7RS5 - chains B and K of the 27 polymer chains in the assembly; structure by electron microscopy, 3.90 A resolution.

# Chain B
Molecule: Tubulin beta chain
From: Sus scrofa
UniProtKB: P02554 (TBB_PIG); the author numbering skips numbers that UniProt does not, so the offset changes along the chain: 1-44 = UniProt 1-44; 47-360 = UniProt 45-358; 369-455 = UniProt 359-445
Amino-acid sequence (445 residues; numbered 1 to 455; 10 numbers in that range are skipped by the numbering (no residue carries them; nothing is unmodelled there); the number before each row is that of its first residue):
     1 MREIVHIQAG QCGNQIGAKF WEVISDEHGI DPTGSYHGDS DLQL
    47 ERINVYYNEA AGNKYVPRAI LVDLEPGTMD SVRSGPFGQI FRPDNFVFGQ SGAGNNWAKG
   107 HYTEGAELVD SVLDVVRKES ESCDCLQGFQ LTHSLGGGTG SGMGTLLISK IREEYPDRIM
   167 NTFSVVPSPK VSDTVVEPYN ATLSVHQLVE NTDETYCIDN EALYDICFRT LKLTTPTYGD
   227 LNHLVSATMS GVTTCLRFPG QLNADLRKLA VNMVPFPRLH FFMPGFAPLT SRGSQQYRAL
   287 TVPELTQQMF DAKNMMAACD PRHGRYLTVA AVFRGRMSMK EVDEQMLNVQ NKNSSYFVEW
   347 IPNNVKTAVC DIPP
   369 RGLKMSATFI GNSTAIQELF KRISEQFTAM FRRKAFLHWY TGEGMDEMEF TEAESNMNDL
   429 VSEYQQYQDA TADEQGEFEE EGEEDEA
Unresolved in the structure: 1, 438-455
Swiss-Prot annotation at these positions:
  - motif: Met1 to Ile4 (MREI motif)
  - binding site (GTP): Gln11, Glu71, Ser140, Gly144, Thr145, Gly146, Asn206, Asn228
  - binding site (Mg(2+)): Glu71
  - modified residue: Ser40 (Phosphoserine), Lys60 (N6-acetyllysine), Ser174 (Phosphoserine), Thr287 (Phosphothreonine), Thr292 (Phosphothreonine), Arg320 (Omega-N-methylarginine), Glu448 (5-glutamyl polyglutamate)
  - cross-link (Glycyl lysine isopeptide (Lys-Gly)): Lys60 (interchain with G-Cter in ubiquitin), Lys326 (interchain with G-Cter in ubiquitin)
Small-molecule neighbours:
  - GDP (guanosine-5'-diphosphate): Gly10, Gln11, Cys12, Gln15, Ile16, Asp69, Asn101, Ser140, Gly143, Gly144, Thr145, Gly146, Val171, Asp179, Thr180, Glu183, Asn206, Tyr224, Asn228
  - GTP: Gln247, Leu248, Asn249, Lys254
  - taxol (TA1): Glu22, Val23, Asp26, Glu27, Leu217, Asp226, His229, Leu230, Ala233, Ser236, Phe272, Pro274, Leu275, Thr276, Ser277, Arg278, Gln281, Arg320, Pro360, Arg369, Gly370, Leu371

# Chain K
Molecule: yeast kinesin-8/ Kip3
From: Saccharomyces cerevisiae
Amino-acid sequence (355 residues; row label = number of the first residue in the row; note: 83 numbers in that range are skipped by the numbering (no residue carries them; nothing is unmodelled there)):
     1 MNVPETRQSS IVVAIRVRPF TSMEKTRLV
    86 IRKIVDCVDD RMLIFDPADR N
   134 SNATNKFSSQ RRRHGGEIKF VFDKLFDETS SQARVYKETT SPLLDSVLDG FNSTVFAYGA
   194 TGCGKTYTVS GTPSQPGIIF LAMEELFNKI TDLKDEKDFE ISLSYLEIYN ERIRDLLKPE
   254 TPSKRLVIRE DTQNHIKVAN LSYHHPNTVE DVMDLVVQGN INRTTSPTEA NEVSSRSHAV
   314 LQIHIMQTNK LVDLTSQHTF ATLSIIDLAG SERAAATRNR GIRLHEGANI NRSLLALGNC
   374 INALCLNDGS RSCHIPYRDS KLTRLLKFSL GGNCKTVMIV CISPSSSHYD ETLNTLKYAN
   434 RAKEI
Unresolved in the structure: 1-8, 438
Ion coordination: Mg2+: Thr199, Ser308 (together with AMP-PNP)
Small-molecule neighbours: AMP-PNP (ANP; phosphoaminophosphonic acid-adenylate ester): Arg18, Pro19, Ala193, Thr194, Gly195, Cys196, Gly197, Lys198, Thr199, Tyr200, Asn304, Ser307, Ser308, Arg309, Ala342, Gly343
From the paper describing this entry:
  - contacts within the chain: His268-Phe333, Glu345-Arg356 (salt bridge)
  - catalytic residues: Glu345 (citing earlier work)
  - mutagenesis - R356A: unchanged catalytic activity on soluble tubulin
  - mutagenesis - K257A/R262A (10-fold), R351A/R353A (1.8-fold): decreased binding to free tubulin
  - mutagenesis - R351A/R353A: abolished localization to MT plus-end
  - mutagenesis - R351A/R353A: decreased binding to soluble tubulin
  - mutagenesis - R351A/R353A: unchanged catalytic activity (tubulin-stimulated ATPase activity)
  - mutagenesis - K257A/R262A: unchanged catalytic activity on free tubulin
  - mutagenesis - R356A (2-fold): increased catalytic activity on MT-stimulated
  - mutagenesis - R356A: unchanged binding to curved tubulin

# How chain B and chain K interact
Residue-residue contacts (14):
  Glu159(B) with Arg245(K), salt bridge
  Pro162(B) with His358(K)
  Asp163(B) with His358(K), salt bridge
  Glu196(B) with Arg391(K), salt bridge
  Arg264(B) with Arg391(K)
  Met416(B) with Arg262(K)
  Glu420(B) with Arg262(K); Arg397(K), salt bridge
  Asn424(B) with Arg391(K), hydrogen bond; Arg397(K), hydrogen bond
  Asp427(B) with Arg391(K), salt bridge
  Ser430(B) with His387(K), hydrogen bond
  Glu431(B) with His387(K)
  Gln434(B) with His387(K), hydrogen bond
Interface residues without a listed pair, chain B (13 interface residues in all): Pro263
Interface residues without a listed pair, chain K (7 interface residues in all): Asp392
From the paper, about this interface:
  - interface residues, chain K: Arg262(K)

# Summary
The interface between chain B and chain K involves 13 residues on one side and 7 on the other; the contacts
include 4 hydrogen bonds and 5 salt bridges. Among the polar pairs are Glu159(B)-Arg245(K),
Asp163(B)-His358(K) and Glu196(B)-Arg391(K). The paper reports the catalytic residue Glu345(K); K257A/R262A
and R351A/R353A of chain K reduce binding to free tubulin.
Here chain B is Tubulin beta chain (Sus scrofa) and chain K is yeast kinesin-8/ Kip3 (Saccharomyces
cerevisiae). Entry 7RS5 (Cryo-EM structure of Kip3 (AMPPNP) bound to Taxol-Stabilized Microtubules) was
determined by electron microscopy together with 7RS6 from the same study.
